PDB entry 9C3E | electron microscopy, 3.50 A resolution | chains F and G of the 9 polymer chains in the assembly

== Chain F ==
Molecule: T-cell surface glycoprotein CD3 epsilon chain
From: Homo sapiens
UniProt: P07766 (CD3E_HUMAN); residues 1-207 here = UniProt positions 1-207
Chain sequence (207 residues; each row starts with the number of its first residue):
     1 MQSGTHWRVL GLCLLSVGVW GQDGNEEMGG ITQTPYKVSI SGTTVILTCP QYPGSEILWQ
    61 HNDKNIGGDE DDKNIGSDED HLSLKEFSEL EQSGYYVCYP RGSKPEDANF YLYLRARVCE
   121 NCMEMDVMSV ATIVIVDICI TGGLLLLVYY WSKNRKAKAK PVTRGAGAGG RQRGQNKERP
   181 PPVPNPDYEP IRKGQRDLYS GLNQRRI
Unresolved in the structure: 1-32, 68-73, 101-103, 156-207
Disulfide bonds: Cys49-Cys98, Cys119-Cys122

== Chain G ==
Molecule: T-cell surface glycoprotein CD3 gamma chain
From: Homo sapiens
UniProt: P09693 (CD3G_HUMAN); numbering as in UniProt (aligned over 1-182)
Chain sequence (194 residues; each row starts with the number of its first residue):
     1 MEQGKGLAVL ILAIILLQGT LAQSIKGNHL VKVYDYQEDG SVLLTCDAEA KNITWFKDGK
    61 MIGFLTEDKK KWNLGSNAKD PRGMYQCKGS QNKSKPLQVY YRMCQNCIEL NAATISGFLF
   121 AEIVSIFVLA VGVYFIAGQD GVRQSRASDK QTLLPNDQLY QPLKDREDDQ YSHLQGNQLR
   181 RNVEHHHHHH HHVD
Unresolved in the structure: 1-24, 47-48, 138-194
Sequence notes: expression tag (183-194)
Swiss-Prot annotation at these positions:
  - motif: Leu153, Leu154 (Di-leucine motif)
  - modified residue (Phosphoserine): Ser145, Ser148
  - glycosylation (N-linked (GlcNAc...) asparagine): Asn52, Asn92
  - mutagenesis: Leu153 (L153A: Abolishes lysosomal targeting; L153I: Diminished but persistent lysosomal targeting), Leu154 (L154A: Abolishes lysosomal targeting; L154A: Diminished but persistent lysosomal targeting; L154I: No effect), Tyr160 (Y160A: Abolishes lysosomal targeting), Leu163 (L163A: Abolishes lysosomal targeting)
Disulfide bonds: Cys46-Cys87, Cys104-Cys107
Glycans and other covalent adducts: N-acetylglucosamine (NAG) linked to Asn52

== Interface between chain F and chain G ==
Contacting residue pairs (47; chain F residue first):
  Gln33(F) - Met84(G)
  Pro35(F) - Gln98(G)
  Tyr36(F) - Gln98(G)  hydrogen bond (backbone-side chain)
  Val38(F) - Tyr100(G)
  Ile40(F) - Arg102(G)
  Tyr95(F) - Lys32(G)
  Tyr95(F) - Val33(G)  hydrogen bond (side chain-backbone)
  Glu106(F) - Lys26(G)
  Glu106(F) - Gly27(G)
  Glu106(F) - His29(G)  hydrogen bond (backbone-side chain)
  Ala108(F) - His29(G)  hydrogen bond (backbone-side chain)
  Phe110(F) - Met84(G)  hydrophobic
  Phe110(F) - Pro96(G)  hydrophobic
  Phe110(F) - Gln98(G)
  Tyr111(F) - His29(G)
  Tyr111(F) - Leu97(G)
  Tyr111(F) - Gln98(G)  hydrogen bond (backbone-backbone)
  Leu112(F) - Gln98(G)
  Tyr113(F) - Val33(G)  hydrophobic
  Tyr113(F) - Asp35(G)  hydrogen bond
  Tyr113(F) - Gln98(G)  hydrogen bond (backbone-backbone)
  Tyr113(F) - Tyr100(G)  hydrogen bond (backbone-backbone)
  Tyr113(F) - Tyr101(G)
  Leu114(F) - Tyr100(G)
  Arg115(F) - Asp35(G)  salt bridge
  Arg115(F) - Tyr100(G)
  Arg115(F) - Tyr101(G)
  Arg115(F) - Arg102(G)
  Arg115(F) - Met103(G)
  Ala116(F) - Arg102(G)
  Ala116(F) - Met103(G)  hydrophobic
  Arg117(F) - Arg102(G)
  Asn121(F) - Leu110(G)  hydrogen bond (side chain-backbone)
  Cys122(F) - Ile108(G)
  Cys122(F) - Glu109(G)
  Met123(F) - Asn106(G)
  Met123(F) - Cys107(G)
  Met123(F) - Ile108(G)
  Glu124(F) - Arg102(G)
  Glu124(F) - Cys107(G)  hydrogen bond (backbone-side chain)
  Met125(F) - Asn106(G)  hydrogen bond (backbone-side chain)
  Thr141(F) - Ile126(G)
  Leu145(F) - Val133(G)  hydrophobic
  Val148(F) - Ala130(G)
  Val148(F) - Val133(G)  hydrophobic
  Val148(F) - Tyr134(G)  hydrophobic
  Ser152(F) - Tyr134(G)
Also at the interface, not in a pair above, chain F (29 interface residues in all): Asp107, Asp126, Tyr149, Lys153
Also at the interface, not in a pair above, chain G (28 interface residues in all): Asn77, Val99, Asn111, Leu129, Ala137

== Overview ==
The interface between chain F and chain G involves 29 residues on one side and 28 on the other, with 11
hydrogen bonds and 1 salt bridge. Among the polar pairs are Arg115(F)-Asp35(G), Tyr36(F)-Gln98(G) and
Tyr95(F)-Val33(G). N-acetylglucosamine is covalently linked to Asn52(G).
Chain F is T-cell surface glycoprotein CD3 epsilon chain and chain G is T-cell surface glycoprotein CD3 gamma
chain, both from Homo sapiens; the structure, TCR - CD3 complex bound to HLA, was determined by electron
microscopy together with 9BBC from the same study.
